3JC9 - chains Og and Pf of the 79 polymer chains in the assembly; structure by electron microscopy.

== Chain Og ==
Molecule: PilO
From: Myxococcus xanthus DK 1622
UniProtKB: Q306N4 (Q306N4_MYXXD); residue numbers follow UniProt; this construct covers 1-205
Amino-acid sequence (205 residues; each row starts with the number of its first residue):
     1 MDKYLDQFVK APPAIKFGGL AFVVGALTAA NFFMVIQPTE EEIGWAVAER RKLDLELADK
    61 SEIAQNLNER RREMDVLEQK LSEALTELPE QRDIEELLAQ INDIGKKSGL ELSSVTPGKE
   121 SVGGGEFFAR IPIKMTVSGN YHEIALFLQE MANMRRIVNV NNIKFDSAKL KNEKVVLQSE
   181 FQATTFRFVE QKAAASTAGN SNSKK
Not modelled in the structure: 190-205

== Chain Pf ==
Molecule: PilP
From: Myxococcus xanthus DK 1622
UniProtKB: Q306N3 (Q306N3_MYXXD); residues 1-172 here = UniProt positions 1-172
Amino-acid sequence (172 residues; numbered 1 to 172; the number before each row is that of its first residue):
     1 MLAACEEPPA PAPPPAKPKA AAAVPVKAAP TETGAQAAPS YSYVYNPVGK RDPFRSPIDE
    61 LGPVNANPVA ACNEPLCSFD LDQLKLVAVV TGDASPVAMV EDPAGRGHIV RRNTRMGRQG
   121 GKVTQILRDS VTVTEVFSGN GEIIKNPVTL QLKPDAKQDP AYNMMTGRNY GE
Not modelled in the structure: 1-4, 160-172

== How chain Og and chain Pf interact ==
Pairs across the interface (8):
  S121(Og) with S42(Pf)
  V122(Og) with Y41(Pf); S42(Pf); Y43(Pf)
  G123(Og) with S42(Pf); Y43(Pf); V44(Pf)
  V189(Og) with A38(Pf)
Also at the interface, not in a pair above, chain Og (5 interface residues in all): G124

== In short ==
Chain Og and chain Pf each contribute 5 residues to their interface.
Chain Og is PilO and chain Pf is PilP, both from Myxococcus xanthus DK 1622; the structure, Architectural
model of the type IVa pilus machine in a non-piliated state, was determined by electron microscopy (same
publication as 3JC8).
